Entry 6GIQ (electron microscopy, 3.23 A resolution); this record covers chains B and M of the 32 polymer chains in the assembly.

[Chain B (and M)]
Name: Cytochrome b-c1 complex subunit 2, mitochondrial
Source organism: Saccharomyces cerevisiae
Notes: chain M of this document is another copy of the same molecule, construct and numbering; everything in this record applies to it too
Reference sequence: A0A6A5Q625 (A0A6A5Q625_YEASX); residues 1-368 here = UniProt positions 1-368
Amino-acid sequence (368 residues; each row starts with the number of its first residue):
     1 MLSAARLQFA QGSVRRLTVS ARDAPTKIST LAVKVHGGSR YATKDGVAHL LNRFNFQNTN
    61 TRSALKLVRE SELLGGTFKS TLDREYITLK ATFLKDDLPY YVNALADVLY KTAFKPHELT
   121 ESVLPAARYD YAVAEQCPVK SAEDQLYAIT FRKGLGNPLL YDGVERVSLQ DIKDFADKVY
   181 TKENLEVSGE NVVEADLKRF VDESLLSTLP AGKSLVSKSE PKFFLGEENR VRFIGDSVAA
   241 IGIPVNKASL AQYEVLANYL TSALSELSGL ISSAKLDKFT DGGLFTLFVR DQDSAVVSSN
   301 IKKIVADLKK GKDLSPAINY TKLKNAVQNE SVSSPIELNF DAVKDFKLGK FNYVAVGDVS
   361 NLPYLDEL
Disordered / not traced: 1-16

[Interface between chain B and chain M]
Residue-residue contacts - 36 pairs, chain B then chain M:
  Asp45(B) - Arg232(M)  salt bridge
  Asp45(B) - Asp358(M)
  Asp45(B) - Ser360(M)  hydrogen bond
  Arg152(B) - Tyr364(M)  hydrogen bond (backbone-side chain)
  Arg152(B) - Asp366(M)  salt bridge
  Lys153(B) - Ser360(M)  hydrogen bond (side chain-backbone)
  Pro158(B) - Arg232(M)
  Asp162(B) - Arg232(M)  salt bridge
  Asp162(B) - Ile234(M)
  Gly163(B) - Ile234(M)
  Val164(B) - Arg232(M)
  Val164(B) - Phe233(M)
  Val164(B) - Ile234(M)  hydrophobic
  Val164(B) - Asp358(M)
  Glu165(B) - Asp358(M)
  Glu165(B) - Asn361(M)
  Glu228(B) - Glu228(M)
  Asn229(B) - Asn229(M)
  Asn229(B) - Arg230(M)
  Arg230(B) - Asn229(M)
  Arg232(B) - Asp45(M)  salt bridge
  Arg232(B) - Pro158(M)
  Arg232(B) - Asp162(M)  salt bridge
  Arg232(B) - Val164(M)
  Phe233(B) - Val164(M)
  Ile234(B) - Asp162(M)
  Ile234(B) - Gly163(M)
  Ile234(B) - Val164(M)  hydrophobic
  Asp358(B) - Asp45(M)
  Asp358(B) - Val164(M)
  Asp358(B) - Glu165(M)
  Ser360(B) - Asp45(M)  hydrogen bond
  Ser360(B) - Lys153(M)  hydrogen bond (backbone-side chain)
  Asn361(B) - Glu165(M)
  Tyr364(B) - Arg152(M)  hydrogen bond (side chain-backbone)
  Asp366(B) - Arg152(M)  salt bridge
Also at the interface, not in a pair above, chain B (21 interface residues in all): Asn157, Glu227
Also at the interface, not in a pair above, chain M (21 interface residues in all): Asn157, Glu227

[Overview]
The chain B/chain M interface involves 21 residues from each chain; the contacts include 6 hydrogen bonds and
6 salt bridges. Polar contacts include Asp45(B)-Arg232(M), Arg152(B)-Asp366(M) and Asp162(B)-Arg232(M).
Chain B and chain M are both Cytochrome b-c1 complex subunit 2, mitochondrial (Saccharomyces cerevisiae); the
structure, Saccharomyces cerevisiae respiratory supercomplex III2IV, was determined by electron microscopy.
